8AFW - chains C and D of the 4 polymer chains in the assembly; structure by electron microscopy, 3.80 A resolution.

Chain C (and D):
Protein: Autophagy-related protein 18
Source organism: Saccharomyces cerevisiae
Notes: chain D of this document is another copy of the same molecule, construct and numbering; everything in this record applies to it too
Reference sequence: P43601 (ATG18_YEAST); residue numbers follow UniProt; this construct covers 1-500
Amino-acid sequence (500 residues; numbered 1 to 500; the number before each row is that of its first residue):
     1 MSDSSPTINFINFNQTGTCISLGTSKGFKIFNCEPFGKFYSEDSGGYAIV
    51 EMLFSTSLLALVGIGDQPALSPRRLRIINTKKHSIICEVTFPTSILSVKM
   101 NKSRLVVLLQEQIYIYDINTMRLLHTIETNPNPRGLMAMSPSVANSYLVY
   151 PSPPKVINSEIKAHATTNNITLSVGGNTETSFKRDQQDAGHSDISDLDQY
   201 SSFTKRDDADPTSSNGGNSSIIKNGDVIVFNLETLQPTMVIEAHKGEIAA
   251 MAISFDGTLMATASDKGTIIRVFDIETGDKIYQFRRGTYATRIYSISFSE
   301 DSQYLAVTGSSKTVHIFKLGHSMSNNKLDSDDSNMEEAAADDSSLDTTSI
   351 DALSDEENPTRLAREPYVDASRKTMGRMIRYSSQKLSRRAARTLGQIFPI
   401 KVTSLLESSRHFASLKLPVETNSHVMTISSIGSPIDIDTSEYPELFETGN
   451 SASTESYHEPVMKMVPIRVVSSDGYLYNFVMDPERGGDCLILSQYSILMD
Unresolved in the structure: 1-4, 65-74, 156-221, 322-408, 446-457 (chain D: 1-4, 65-74, 156-222, 321-408, 448-458, 500)
Swiss-Prot annotation at these positions:
  - motif: Phe-284 to Thr-288 (L/FRRG motif)
  - modified residue: Ser-354 (Phosphoserine)
  - mutagenesis: Arg-73 to Arg-76 (Leads to a slight reduction of PIP2 binding), Ser-264 (S264A: Impairs membrane-association), Thr-268 (T268A: Impairs membrane-association), Arg-271 (R271A: Impairs membrane-association), Arg-285 to Arg-286 (Loss of recruitment to vacuole membrane; Leads to a 40-fold decrease of affinity to PIP2), Arg-285 (R285A: Impairs membrane-association), Arg-286 (R286A: Impairs membrane-association), Ser-311 (S311A: Impairs membrane-association), Thr-313 (T313A: Impairs membrane-association), His-315 (H315A: Impairs membrane-association)

Interface between chain C and chain D:
Residue-residue contacts (29; chain C residue first):
  Lys-245(C) / Asp-438(D)  salt bridge
  Lys-266(C) / Glu-441(D)
  Lys-266(C) / Tyr-442(D)
  Thr-268(C) / Glu-441(D)  hydrogen bond (side chain-backbone)
  Thr-268(C) / Tyr-442(D)
  Thr-268(C) / Pro-443(D)
  Ile-269(C) / Ser-440(D)
  Ile-269(C) / Pro-443(D)  hydrophobic
  Arg-285(C) / Pro-443(D)  hydrogen bond (side chain-backbone)
  Arg-285(C) / Glu-444(D)
  Arg-286(C) / Glu-444(D)
  Gly-287(C) / Glu-444(D)  hydrogen bond (backbone-side chain)
  Thr-288(C) / Glu-444(D)  hydrogen bond (backbone-side chain)
  Thr-288(C) / Leu-445(D)
  Tyr-289(C) / Leu-445(D)
  Tyr-289(C) / Ile-491(D)
  Tyr-289(C) / Leu-492(D)
  Tyr-289(C) / Gln-494(D)  hydrogen bond
  Ala-290(C) / Tyr-442(D)  hydrophobic
  Ala-290(C) / Leu-492(D)  hydrogen bond (backbone-backbone)
  Ala-290(C) / Ser-493(D)
  Ala-290(C) / Gln-494(D)  hydrogen bond (backbone-backbone)
  Thr-291(C) / Gln-494(D)
  Tyr-294(C) / Met-499(D)
  Arg-410(C) / Glu-444(D)  salt bridge
  Ser-423(C) / Tyr-475(D)  hydrogen bond (backbone-side chain)
  His-424(C) / Asp-473(D)  hydrogen bond (side chain-backbone)
  His-424(C) / Tyr-475(D)  hydrogen bond
  His-424(C) / Ser-496(D)  hydrogen bond
Also at the interface, not in a pair above, chain C (16 interface residues in all): Ser-310
Also at the interface, not in a pair above, chain D (17 interface residues in all): Ser-5, Gly-474

Summary:
Chain C and chain D form an interface of 16 and 17 residues respectively; the contacts include 11 hydrogen
bonds and 2 salt bridges. Polar pairs include Lys-245(C)/Asp-438(D), Arg-410(C)/Glu-444(D) and
Thr-268(C)/Glu-441(D). UniProt lists 12 mutagenesis sites on chain C.
Chain C and chain D are both Autophagy-related protein 18 (Saccharomyces cerevisiae); the structure, Tube
assembly of Atg18-WT, was determined by electron microscopy, deposited together with 8AFX, 8AFQ and 8AFY.
